3UFX - chains B and D of the 4 polymer chains in the assembly; structure by X-ray diffraction, 2.35 A resolution.

[Chain B]
Protein: Succinyl-CoA synthetase beta subunit
Organism: Thermus aquaticus
Notes: EC 6.2.1.-
Amino-acid sequence (397 residues; numbered 1 to 397; the number before each row is that of its first residue):
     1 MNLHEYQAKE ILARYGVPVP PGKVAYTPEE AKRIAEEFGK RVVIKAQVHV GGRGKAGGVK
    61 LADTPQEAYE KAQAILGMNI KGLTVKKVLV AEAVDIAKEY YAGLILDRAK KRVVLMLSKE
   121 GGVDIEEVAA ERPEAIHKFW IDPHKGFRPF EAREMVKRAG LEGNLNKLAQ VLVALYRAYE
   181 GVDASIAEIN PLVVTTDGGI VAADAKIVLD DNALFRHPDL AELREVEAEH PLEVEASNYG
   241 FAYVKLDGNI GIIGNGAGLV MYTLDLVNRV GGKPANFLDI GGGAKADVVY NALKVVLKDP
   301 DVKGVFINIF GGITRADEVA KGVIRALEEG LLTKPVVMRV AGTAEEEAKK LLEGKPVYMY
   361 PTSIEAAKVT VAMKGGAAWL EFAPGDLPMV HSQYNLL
Not modelled in the structure: 379-397
Ion coordination: Mn2+: Asn190, Asp204 (together with GDP)
Residues lining bound ligands: GDP (guanosine-5'-diphosphate): Val43, Lys45, Val50, Gly51, Gly52, Arg53, Gly54, Val59, Leu61, Glu92, Ala93, Val94, Ile96, Glu99, Gly122, Asn190, Pro191, Asp204
Reported in the primary citation:
  - binding site for GDP: Lys45, Glu92, Val94, Ala203
  - specificity-determining residues: Pro20
  - contacts within the chain: Ala316-Thr343 (backbone contact)

[Chain D]
Protein: succinyl-CoA synthetase alpha subunit
Organism: Thermus aquaticus
Notes: EC 6.2.1.-
Amino-acid sequence (296 residues; numbered 1 to 296; the number before each row is that of its first residue):
     1 MILVNKETRV LVQGITGREG QFHTKQMLSY GTKIVAGVTP GKGGMEVLGV PVYDTVKEAV
    61 AHHEVDASII FVPAPAAADA ALEAAHAGIP LIVLITEGIP TLDMVRAVEE IKALGSRLIG
   121 GNCPGIISAE ETKIGIMPGH VFKRGRVGII SRSGTLTYEA AAALSQAGLG TTTTVGIGGD
   181 PVIGTTFKDL LPLFNEDPET EAVVLIGEIG GSDEEEAAAW VKDHMKKPVV GFIGGRSAPK
   241 GKRMGHAGAI IMGNVGTPES KLRAFAEAGI PVADTIDEIV ELVKKALGWN SRPGIL
Not modelled in the structure: 289-296
Reported in the primary citation:
  - catalytic residues: His246

[Chain B / chain D interface]
Residue-residue contacts (20; chain B residue first):
  Lys145(B) with Glu110(D)
  Arg148(B) with Asp79(D); Leu82(D); Glu110(D), salt bridge
  Pro149(B) with Asp79(D)
  Phe150(B) with Asp79(D), hydrogen bond (backbone-side chain); Leu82(D), hydrophobic; Glu83(D); His86(D)
  Arg153(B) with Pro40(D); Asp79(D), salt bridge; Glu83(D), salt bridge
  Glu154(B) with Lys57(D), salt bridge
  Lys157(B) with Asp54(D), salt bridge; Thr55(D); Glu58(D), salt bridge
  Leu165(B) with Pro40(D), hydrophobic; Gly41(D); Asp54(D)
  Asn166(B) with Pro40(D), hydrogen bond (side chain-backbone)

[In short]
9 residues of chain B face 11 of chain D across their interface, with 2 hydrogen bonds and 6 salt bridges.
Polar contacts include Arg148(B)-Glu110(D), Arg153(B)-Asp79(D) and Arg153(B)-Glu83(D). Bound to chain B: GDP.
Asn190(B) and Asp204(B) coordinate Mn2+. The paper reports the catalytic residue His246(D); a binding site for
GDP at Lys45(B), Glu92(B) and Val94(B) among others.
Chain B is Succinyl-CoA synthetase beta subunit and chain D is succinyl-CoA synthetase alpha subunit, both
from Thermus aquaticus; the structure, Thermus aquaticus succinyl-CoA synthetase in complex with GDP-Mn2+, was
determined by X-ray diffraction.
